Entry 4NUH (X-ray diffraction, 1.34 A resolution); this record covers chain A.

== Chain A ==
Name: ice-binding protein
Chain sequence (216 residues; row label = number of the first residue in the row):
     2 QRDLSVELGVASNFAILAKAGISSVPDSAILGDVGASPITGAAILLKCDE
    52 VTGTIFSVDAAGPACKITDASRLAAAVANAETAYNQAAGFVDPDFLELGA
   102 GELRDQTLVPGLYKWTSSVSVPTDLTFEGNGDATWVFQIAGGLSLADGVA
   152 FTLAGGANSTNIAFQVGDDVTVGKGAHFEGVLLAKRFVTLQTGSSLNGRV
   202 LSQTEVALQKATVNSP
Disulfides: C49-C66

== In short ==
Chain A is ice-binding protein; the structure, Crystal structure of mLeIBP, a capping head region swapped
mutant of ice-binding protein, was determined by X-ray diffraction (same publication as 4NU2 and 4NU3).
